7XTD - chains N and c of the 35 polymer chains in the assembly; structure by electron microscopy, 3.90 A resolution.

== Chain N ==
Molecule: 198-nt DNA strand
Sequence (198 nucleotides; each row starts with the number of its first residue; numbers below 1 keep their minus sign (DG-125 is residue -125)):
  -125 GCTTACGTCAGTCTGGCCATCTTTGTGTTTGGTGTGTTTGGGTGGTGGCC
   -75 GTTTTCGTTGTTTTTTTCTGTCTCGTGCCTGGTGTCTTGGGTGTAATCCC
   -25 CTTGGCGGTTAAAACGCGGGGGACAGCGCGTACGTGCGTTTAAGCGGTGC
    25 TAGAGCTGTCTACGACCAATTGAGCGGCCTCGGCACCGGGATTCTGAT
Not modelled in the structure: -125 to -116, -26 to -16, 8-72

== Chain c ==
Molecule: Histone H2A type 1-B/E
Organism: Homo sapiens
UniProtKB: P04908 (H2A1B_HUMAN); residues 0-129 here correspond to UniProt positions 1-130 (UniProt number = residue number + 1)
Chain sequence (133 residues; numbered -3 to 129; the number before each row is that of its first residue; numbers below 1 keep their minus sign (Gly-3 is residue -3)):
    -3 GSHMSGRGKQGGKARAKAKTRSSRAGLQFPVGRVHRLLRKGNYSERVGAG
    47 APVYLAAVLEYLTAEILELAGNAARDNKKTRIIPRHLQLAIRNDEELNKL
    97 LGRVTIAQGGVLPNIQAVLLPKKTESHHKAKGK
Not modelled in the structure: -3 to 15, 119-129
Differences from the reference sequence: expression tag (-3 to -1)
Swiss-Prot annotation at these positions:
  - modified residue: Ser1 (N-acetylserine), Arg3 (Citrulline), Lys5 (N6-(2-hydroxyisobutyryl)lysine), Lys9 (N6-(2-hydroxyisobutyryl)lysine), Lys13 (N6-(beta-hydroxybutyryl)lysine), Lys36 (N6-(2-hydroxyisobutyryl)lysine), Lys74 (N6-(2-hydroxyisobutyryl)lysine), Lys75 (N6-(2-hydroxyisobutyryl)lysine), Lys95 (N6-(2-hydroxyisobutyryl)lysine), Gln104 (N5-methylglutamine), Lys118 (N6-(2-hydroxyisobutyryl)lysine), Lys119 (N6-crotonyllysine), Thr120 (Phosphothreonine), Lys125 (N6-crotonyllysine)
  - cross-link (Glycyl lysine isopeptide (Lys-Gly)): Lys13 (interchain with G-Cter in ubiquitin), Lys15 (interchain with G-Cter in ubiquitin), Lys119 (interchain with G-Cter in ubiquitin)

== Chain N / chain c interface ==
Residue-residue contacts (12):
  DG-110(N) - Lys74(c)  salt bridge to the phosphate
  DG-101(N) - Arg77(c)  hydrogen bond to the phosphate
  DT-100(N) - Arg77(c)  salt bridge to the phosphate
  DG-92(N) - Arg32(c)  sugar contact
  DT-91(N) - Gly28(c)  phosphate contact
  DT-91(N) - Arg29(c)  phosphate contact
  DT-91(N) - Arg32(c)  salt bridge to the phosphate
  DG-90(N) - Thr16(c)  phosphate contact
  DG-90(N) - Arg17(c)  salt bridge to the phosphate
  DG-90(N) - Gly28(c)  phosphate contact
  DT-89(N) - Arg20(c)  salt bridge to the phosphate
  DG-82(N) - Glu41(c)  sugar contact
Also at the interface, not in a pair above, chain c (11 interface residues in all): Ser18, Arg42

== Overview ==
The interface between chain N and chain c involves 8 residues on one side and 11 on the other, with 1 hydrogen
bond and 5 salt bridges. Polar pairs include DG-101(N)-Arg77(c), DG-110(N)-Lys74(c) and DT-100(N)-Arg77(c).
Chain N is a 198-nt DNA strand and chain c is Histone H2A type 1-B/E (Homo sapiens); the structure, RNA
polymerase II elongation complex transcribing a nucleosome (EC58oct), was determined by electron microscopy
together with 7XN7, 7XSE, 7XSX, 7XSZ, 7XT7 and 7XTI from the same study.
